Entry 4FGY (X-ray diffraction, 2.84 A resolution); this record covers chains A and B.

[Chain A]
Protein: Peroxisome proliferator-activated receptor gamma
From: Homo sapiens
Notes: fragment: ligand binding domain
UniProtKB: P37231 (PPARG_HUMAN); residues 235-504 here = UniProt positions 235-504
Sequence (270 residues; each row starts with the number of its first residue):
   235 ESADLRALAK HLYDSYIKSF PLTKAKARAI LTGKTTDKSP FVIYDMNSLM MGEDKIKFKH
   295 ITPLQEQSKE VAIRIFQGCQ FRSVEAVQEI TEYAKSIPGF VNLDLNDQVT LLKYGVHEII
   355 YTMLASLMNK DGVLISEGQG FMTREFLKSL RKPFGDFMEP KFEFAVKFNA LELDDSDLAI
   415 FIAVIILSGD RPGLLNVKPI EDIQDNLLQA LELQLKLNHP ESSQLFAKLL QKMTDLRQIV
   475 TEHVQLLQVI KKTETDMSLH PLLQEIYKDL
Unresolved in the structure: 290-294
Residues lining bound ligands: Ionomycin (0W3; (4R,6S,8S,12R,14R,16Z,18R,19R,20S,21S)-19,21-dihydroxy-22-{(2S,2'R,5S,5'S)-5'-[(1R)-1-hydroxyethyl]-2,5'-dimethyloctahydro-2,2'-bifuran-5-yl}-4,6,8,12,14,18,20-heptamethyl-9,11-dioxodocos-16-enoic acid): Ala306, Ile309, Phe310, Gly312, Cys313, Gln314, Arg316, Ser317, Ala320, Ile354, Tyr355, Met357, Leu358, Leu361, Val367, Ile369, Leu381, Leu384, Phe388, Phe391, Met392, His477, Leu481
Swiss-Prot annotation at these positions:
  - motif: Pro495 to Asp503 (9aaTAD)
  - binding site (rosiglitazone): Gln314 to Ser317, His351, His477, Tyr501
  - cross-link: Lys252 (Glycyl lysine isopeptide (Lys-Gly) (interchain with G-Cter in ubiquitin))

[Chain B]
Protein: Nuclear receptor coactivator 1
Notes: EC 2.3.1.48
UniProtKB: Q15788 (NCOA1_HUMAN); residues 686-696 here = UniProt positions 686-696
Sequence (11 residues; numbered 686 to 696; the number before each row is that of its first residue):
   686 RHKILHRLLQ E
Swiss-Prot annotation at these positions:
  - motif: Leu690 to Leu694 (LXXLL motif 4)

[Chain A / chain B interface]
Pairs across the interface (19; chain A residue first):
  Thr325(A) - Leu693(B)
  Glu326(A) - Leu693(B)
  Glu326(A) - Glu696(B)
  Lys329(A) - Leu693(B)  hydrogen bond (side chain-backbone)
  Lys329(A) - Leu694(B)  hydrogen bond (side chain-backbone)
  Lys329(A) - Glu696(B)  hydrogen bond (side chain-backbone)
  Asn340(A) - Arg686(B)
  Gln342(A) - Leu694(B)
  Val343(A) - His687(B)
  Val343(A) - Leu694(B)  hydrophobic
  Leu346(A) - Leu690(B)  hydrophobic
  Leu346(A) - Leu694(B)  hydrophobic
  Lys347(A) - His687(B)  hydrogen bond
  Pro495(A) - Ile689(B)
  Leu496(A) - Ile689(B)
  Glu499(A) - His687(B)
  Glu499(A) - Lys688(B)  hydrogen bond (side chain-backbone)
  Glu499(A) - Ile689(B)  hydrogen bond (side chain-backbone)
  Glu499(A) - Leu690(B)  hydrogen bond (side chain-backbone)
Interface residues without a listed pair, chain A (15 interface residues in all): Gln322, Phe334, Leu339, Ile500
Interface residues without a listed pair, chain B (10 interface residues in all): His691, Gln695

[Overview]
15 residues of chain A face 10 of chain B across their interface; the contacts include 7 hydrogen bonds. Polar
pairs include Lys329(A)-Leu693(B), Lys329(A)-Leu694(B) and Lys329(A)-Glu696(B). Ligands of chain A: Ionomycin.
UniProt lists 7 rosiglitazone-binding residues on chain A.
Chain A is Peroxisome proliferator-activated receptor gamma (Homo sapiens) and chain B is Nuclear receptor
coactivator 1; the structure, Identification of a unique PPAR ligand with an unexpected binding mode and
antibetic activity, was determined by X-ray diffraction.
